PDB entry 7APK | electron microscopy, 3.30 A resolution | chains E and F of the 30 polymer chains in the assembly

[Chain E]
Name: THO complex subunit 5 homolog
Organism: Homo sapiens
UniProt: Q13769 (THOC5_HUMAN); residue numbers follow UniProt; this construct covers 1-683
Sequence (683 residues; numbered 1 to 683; the number before each row is that of its first residue):
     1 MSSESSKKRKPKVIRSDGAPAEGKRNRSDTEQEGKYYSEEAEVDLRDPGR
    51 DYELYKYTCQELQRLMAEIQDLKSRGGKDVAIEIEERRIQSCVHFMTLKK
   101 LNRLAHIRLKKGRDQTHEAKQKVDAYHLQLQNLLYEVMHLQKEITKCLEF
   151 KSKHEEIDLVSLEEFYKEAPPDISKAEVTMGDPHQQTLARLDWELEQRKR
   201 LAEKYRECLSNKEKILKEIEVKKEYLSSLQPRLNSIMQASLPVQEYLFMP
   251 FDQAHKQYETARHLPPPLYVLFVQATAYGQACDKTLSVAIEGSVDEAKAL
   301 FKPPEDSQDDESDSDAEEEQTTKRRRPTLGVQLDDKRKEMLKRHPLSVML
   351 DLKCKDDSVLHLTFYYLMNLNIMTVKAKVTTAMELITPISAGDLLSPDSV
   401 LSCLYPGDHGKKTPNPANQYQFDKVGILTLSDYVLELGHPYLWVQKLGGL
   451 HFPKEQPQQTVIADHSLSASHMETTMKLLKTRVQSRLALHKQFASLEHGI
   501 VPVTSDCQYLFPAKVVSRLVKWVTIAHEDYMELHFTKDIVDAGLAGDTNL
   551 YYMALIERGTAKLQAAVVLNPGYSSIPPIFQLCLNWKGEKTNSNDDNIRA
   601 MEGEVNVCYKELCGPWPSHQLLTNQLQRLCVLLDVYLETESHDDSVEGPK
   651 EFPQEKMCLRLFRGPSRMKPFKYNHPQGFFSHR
Unresolved in the structure: 1-40, 48-54, 75-80, 138-188, 248-251, 300-332, 426-429, 454-461, 643-649
Sequence notes: conflict I525 (Val in Q13769), I579 (Val in Q13769)
Curated features (UniProtKB/Swiss-Prot):
  - motif: K7 to K10 (Nuclear localization signal)
  - modified residue: S2 (N-acetylserine), S5 (Phosphoserine), S6 (Phosphoserine), Y225 (Phosphotyrosine), S307 (Phosphoserine), S312 (Phosphoserine), S314 (Phosphoserine), T328 (Phosphothreonine)
  - cross-link: K153 (Glycyl lysine isopeptide (Lys-Gly) (interchain with G-Cter in SUMO2))
  - natural variant: T380 (T380K: In a breast cancer sample), G499 (G499S: In a breast cancer sample), I525 (V525I: this construct carries the variant), I579 (V579I: this construct carries the variant)
  - mutagenesis: Y225 (Y225F: Impairs mRNA binding, enhances CXCL12-dependent cell migration)

[Chain F]
Name: THO complex subunit 6 homolog
Organism: Homo sapiens
UniProt: Q86W42 (THOC6_HUMAN); numbering as in UniProt (aligned over 1-341)
Sequence (341 residues; row label = number of the first residue in the row):
     1 MERAVPLAVPLGQTEVFQALQRLHMTIFSQSVSPCGKFLAAGNNYGQIAI
    51 FSLSSALSSEAKEESKKPVVTFQAHDGPVYSMVSTDRHLLSAGDGEVKAW
   101 LWAEMLKKGCKELWRRQPPYRTSLEVPEINALLLVPKENSLILAGGDCQL
   151 HTMDLETGTFTRVLRGHTDYIHCLALRERSPEVLSGGEDGAVRLWDLRTA
   201 KEVQTIEVYKHEECSRPHNGRWIGCLATDSDWMVCGGGPALTLWHLRSST
   251 PTTIFPIRAPQKHVTFYQDLILSAGQGRCVNQWQLSGELKAQVPGSSPGL
   301 LSLSLNQQPAAPECKVLTAAGNSCRVDVFTNLGYRAFSLSF
Unresolved in the structure: 1-4
Curated features (UniProtKB/Swiss-Prot):
  - modified residue: S180 (Phosphoserine)
  - natural variant: G46 (G46R: In BBIS)

[Interface between chain E and chain F]
Contacting residue pairs (49):
  P406(E) - L11(F)
  P406(E) - G12(F)
  G407(E) - L11(F)
  D538(E) - L23(F)
  I539(E) - L23(F)  hydrophobic
  V540(E) - P6(F)
  D541(E) - V5(F)
  A542(E) - A8(F)
  G543(E) - P6(F)
  G543(E) - V9(F)
  G543(E) - P10(F)
  L544(E) - P10(F)  hydrophobic
  S575(E) - Q13(F)  hydrogen bond (backbone-side chain)
  I576(E) - V16(F)  hydrophobic
  I579(E) - L20(F)  hydrophobic
  D596(E) - N322(F)  hydrogen bond
  R599(E) - L23(F)  hydrogen bond (side chain-backbone)
  R599(E) - H24(F)
  R599(E) - M25(F)  hydrogen bond (side chain-backbone)
  R599(E) - T26(F)
  E602(E) - H24(F)  salt bridge
  G603(E) - H24(F)
  N606(E) - H24(F)  hydrogen bond
  V607(E) - F17(F)
  V607(E) - L20(F)
  V607(E) - Q21(F)
  V607(E) - H24(F)
  Y609(E) - Q13(F)
  Y609(E) - F17(F)  hydrophobic
  R660(E) - E125(F)
  R660(E) - E128(F)  salt bridge
  R660(E) - G146(F)
  R660(E) - Y170(F)
  F662(E) - Y170(F)
  R663(E) - E125(F)
  R663(E) - V126(F)  hydrogen bond (side chain-backbone)
  R663(E) - P127(F)
  R663(E) - E128(F)  salt bridge
  G664(E) - Y80(F)
  G664(E) - E128(F)  hydrogen bond (backbone-side chain)
  G664(E) - N130(F)
  G664(E) - Y170(F)
  G664(E) - H172(F)
  P665(E) - Y80(F)
  P665(E) - N130(F)
  P665(E) - K262(F)
  R667(E) - Y170(F)
  R667(E) - E188(F)  salt bridge
  R667(E) - W222(F)
Other interface residues (no listed pair), chain E (27 interface residues in all): S593, S666
Other interface residues (no listed pair), chain F (34 interface residues in all): F28, Y45, D94, P298, S323

[In short]
The interface between chain E and chain F involves 27 residues on one side and 34 on the other; the contacts
include 7 hydrogen bonds and 4 salt bridges. Polar pairs include E602(E)-H24(F), R660(E)-E128(F) and
R663(E)-E128(F). UniProt lists one mutagenesis site on chain E.
Here chain E is THO complex subunit 5 homolog and chain F is THO complex subunit 6 homolog, both from Homo
sapiens. Entry 7APK (Structure of the human THO - UAP56 complex) was determined by electron microscopy.
